PDB entry 3DRQ | X-ray diffraction, 2.00 A resolution | chains A and C of the 3 polymer chains in the assembly

Chain A:
Name: 2F5 Fab' light chain
Source organism: Homo sapiens
Notes: antibody fragment or engineered binder
Sequence (214 residues; row label = number of the first residue in the row):
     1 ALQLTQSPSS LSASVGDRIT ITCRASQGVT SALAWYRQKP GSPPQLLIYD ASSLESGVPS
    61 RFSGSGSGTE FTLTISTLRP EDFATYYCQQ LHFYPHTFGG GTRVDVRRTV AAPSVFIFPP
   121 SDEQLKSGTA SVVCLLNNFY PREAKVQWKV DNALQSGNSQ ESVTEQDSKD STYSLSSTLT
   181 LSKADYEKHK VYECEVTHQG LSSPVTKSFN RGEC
Unresolved in the structure: 214
Disulfide bonds: Cys23-Cys88, Cys134-Cys194

Chain C:
Name: gp41 peptide epitope
Sequence (35 residues; each row starts with the number of its first residue; numbers below 1 keep their minus sign (Gly-22 is residue -22)):
   -22 GIGALFLGFL GAAGSKKXKN EQELLELDKW ASLWN
Unresolved in the structure: -22 to 1, 10-12
Modified residues: ACA (6-aminohexanoic acid) at position -5

Chain A / chain C interface:
Pairs across the interface - 14 pairs, chain A then chain C:
  Ala1(A) - Leu2(C)  hydrophobic
  Gln27(A) - Leu2(C)
  Leu91(A) - Asp5(C)
  His92(A) - Leu4(C)
  His92(A) - Asp5(C)  hydrogen bond (backbone-backbone)
  His92(A) - Ala8(C)
  Phe93(A) - Leu2(C)  hydrophobic
  Phe93(A) - Glu3(C)
  Phe93(A) - Leu4(C)  hydrophobic
  Tyr94(A) - Glu3(C)  hydrogen bond (backbone-backbone)
  Tyr94(A) - Leu4(C)
  Tyr94(A) - Asp5(C)  hydrogen bond
  Tyr94(A) - Lys6(C)  hydrogen bond (side chain-backbone)
  His96(A) - Asp5(C)  salt bridge
Also at the interface, not in a pair above, chain A (8 interface residues in all): Leu2

In short:
8 residues of chain A and 6 residues of chain C are in contact; the contacts include 4 hydrogen bonds and 1
salt bridge. Polar pairs include His96(A)-Asp5(C), Tyr94(A)-Asp5(C) and Tyr94(A)-Lys6(C).
Here chain A is 2F5 Fab' light chain (Homo sapiens) and chain C is gp41 peptide epitope. Entry 3DRQ (Crystal
structure of the HIV-1 broadly neutralizing antibody 2F5 in complex with the gp41 FP-MPER Hyb3K ...) was
determined by X-ray diffraction together with 2P8L, 2P8M, 2P8P, 2PR4, 3D0V and 3DRO from the same study.
